Entry 8UNH (electron microscopy, 3.21 A resolution); this record covers chains G and F of the 8 polymer chains in the assembly.

[Chain G]
Name: Sliding clamp
Source organism: Tequatrovirus T4
UniProtKB: P04525 (CLAMP_BPT4); numbering as in UniProt (aligned over 1-228)
Amino-acid sequence (228 residues; numbered 1 to 228; the number before each row is that of its first residue):
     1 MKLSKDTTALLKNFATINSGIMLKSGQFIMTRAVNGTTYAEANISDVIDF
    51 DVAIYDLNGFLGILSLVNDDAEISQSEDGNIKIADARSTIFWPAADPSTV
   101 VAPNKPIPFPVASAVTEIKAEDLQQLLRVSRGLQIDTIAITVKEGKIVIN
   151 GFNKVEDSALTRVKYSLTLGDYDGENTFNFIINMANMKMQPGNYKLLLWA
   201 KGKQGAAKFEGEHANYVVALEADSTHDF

[Chain F]
Name: Sliding clamp
Source organism: Tequatrovirus T4
UniProtKB: P04525 (CLAMP_BPT4); residues 1001-1228 here correspond to UniProt positions 1-228 (UniProt number = residue number - 1000)
Amino-acid sequence (228 residues; row label = number of the first residue in the row):
  1001 MKLSKDTTALLKNFATINSGIMLKSGQFIMTRAVNGTTYAEANISDVIDF
  1051 DVAIYDLNGFLGILSLVNDDAEISQSEDGNIKIADARSTIFWPAADPSTV
  1101 VAPNKPIPFPVASAVTEIKAEDLQQLLRVSRGLQIDTIAITVKEGKIVIN
  1151 GFNKVEDSALTRVKYSLTLGDYDGENTFNFIINMANMKMQPGNYKLLLWA
  1201 KGKQGAAKFEGEHANYVVALEADSTHDF

[Interface between chain G and chain F]
Residue-residue contacts (22):
  Glu121(G) - Arg1087(F)  salt bridge
  Asp122(G) - Arg1087(F)  salt bridge
  Gln125(G) - Asp1085(F)  hydrogen bond
  Gln125(G) - Ser1088(F)  hydrogen bond
  Arg128(G) - Leu1066(F)
  Val129(G) - Leu1066(F)  hydrophobic
  Val129(G) - Ile1090(F)  hydrophobic
  Leu133(G) - Ile1063(F)  hydrophobic
  Leu133(G) - Ile1090(F)  hydrophobic
  Leu133(G) - Phe1091(F)
  Leu133(G) - Trp1092(F)  hydrophobic
  Val163(G) - Phe1091(F)
  Lys164(G) - Ile1090(F)
  Lys164(G) - Phe1091(F)  hydrogen bond (backbone-backbone)
  Tyr165(G) - Ser1088(F)
  Tyr165(G) - Thr1089(F)
  Tyr165(G) - Ile1090(F)  hydrophobic
  Ser166(G) - Ser1088(F)
  Ser166(G) - Thr1089(F)  hydrogen bond (backbone-backbone)
  Leu167(G) - Arg1087(F)
  Leu167(G) - Ser1088(F)
  Thr168(G) - Arg1087(F)  hydrogen bond (backbone-backbone)
Interface residues without a listed pair, chain G (13 interface residues in all): Gly132
Interface residues without a listed pair, chain F (10 interface residues in all): Val1067

[Overview]
13 residues of chain G and 10 residues of chain F are in contact; the contacts include 5 hydrogen bonds and 2
salt bridges. Polar contacts include Glu121(G)-Arg1087(F), Asp122(G)-Arg1087(F) and Gln125(G)-Asp1085(F).
Chain G and chain F are both Sliding clamp (Tequatrovirus T4); the structure, Cryo-EM structure of T4
Bacteriophage Clamp Loader with Sliding Clamp, was determined by electron microscopy together with 8UH7, 8UK9
and 8UNF from the same study.
